9CHN - chains A and E of the 5 polymer chains in the assembly; structure by X-ray diffraction, 2.80 A resolution.

[Chain A]
Protein: Antitoxin HigA
Organism: Proteus vulgaris
UniProtKB: Q7A224 (HIGA_PROVU); residue numbers follow UniProt; this construct covers 1-104
Amino-acid sequence (104 residues; each row starts with the number of its first residue):
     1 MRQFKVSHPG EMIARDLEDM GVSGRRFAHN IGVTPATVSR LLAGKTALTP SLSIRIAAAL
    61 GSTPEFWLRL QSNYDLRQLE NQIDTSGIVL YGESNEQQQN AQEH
Disordered / not traced: 96-104
Reported in the primary citation:
  - binding site for the 21-nt DNA strand: Ser39
  - conformationally variable residues (helix shift): Ser23, Lys45

[Chain E]
Molecule: 21-nt DNA strand
Sequence (21 nucleotides; row label = number of the first residue in the row):
     1 GTATTACATG GTGTGTAATA C

[Interface between chain A and chain E]
Pairs across the interface - 11 pairs, chain A then chain E:
  Ser23(A) with DA3(E), phosphate contact
  Gly24(A) with DA3(E), hydrogen bond to the phosphate
  Arg25(A) with DT2(E), salt bridge to the phosphate; DA3(E), hydrogen bond to the phosphate
  Pro35(A) with DT4(E), base contact
  Ala36(A) with DT5(E), base contact
  Ser39(A) with DT4(E), hydrogen bond to the phosphate; DT5(E), base contact
  Arg40(A) with DT5(E), base contact; DA6(E), base contact
  Lys45(A) with DT5(E), salt bridge to the phosphate
Interface residues without a listed pair, chain E (6 interface residues in all): DC7

[Overview]
8 residues of chain A face 6 of chain E across their interface; the contacts include 3 hydrogen bonds and 2
salt bridges. Polar contacts include Gly24(A)-DA3(E), Arg25(A)-DA3(E) and Ser39(A)-DT4(E). From the paper: a
binding site for the 21-nt DNA strand at Ser39(A); conformational variability at Ser23(A) and Lys45(A).
Chain A is Antitoxin HigA (Proteus vulgaris) and chain E is a 21-nt DNA strand; the structure, P. vulgaris
trimeric HigBA- operator 2 DNA, was determined by X-ray diffraction, deposited together with 9CHL.
